4LW4 - chains A and B of the 4 polymer chains in the assembly; structure by X-ray diffraction, 2.01 A resolution.

# Chain A (and B)
Molecule: Cysteine sulfinate desulfinase
From: Escherichia coli
Notes: EC 4.4.1.-; chain B of this document is another copy of the same molecule, construct and numbering; everything in this record applies to it too
UniProtKB: Q46925 (CSDA_ECOLI); residue numbers follow UniProt; this construct covers 1-401
Amino-acid sequence (404 residues; numbered -2 to 401; the number before each row is that of its first residue; numbers below 1 keep their minus sign (Gly-2 is residue -2)):
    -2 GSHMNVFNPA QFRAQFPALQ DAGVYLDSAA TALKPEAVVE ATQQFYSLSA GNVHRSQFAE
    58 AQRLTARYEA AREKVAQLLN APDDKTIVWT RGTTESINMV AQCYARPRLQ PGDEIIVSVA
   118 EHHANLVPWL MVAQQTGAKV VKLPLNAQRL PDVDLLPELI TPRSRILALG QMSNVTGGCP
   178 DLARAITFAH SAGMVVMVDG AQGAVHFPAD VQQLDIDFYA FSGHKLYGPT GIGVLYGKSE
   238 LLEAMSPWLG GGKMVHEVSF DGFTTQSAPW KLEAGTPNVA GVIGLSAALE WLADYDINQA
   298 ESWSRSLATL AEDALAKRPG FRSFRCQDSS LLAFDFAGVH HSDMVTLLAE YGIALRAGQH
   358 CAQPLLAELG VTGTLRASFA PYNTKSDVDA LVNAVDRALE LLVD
Unresolved in the structure: -2 to 2, 49-54, 401 (chain B: -2 to 2, 401)
Construct notes: expression tag (-2 to 0)
UniProt features mapped onto this chain:
  - active site: Cys358 (Cysteine persulfide intermediate)
  - modified residue: Lys222 (N6-(pyridoxal phosphate)lysine)
Glycans and other covalent adducts: pyridoxal phosphate (PLP) linked to Lys222
Ligand contacts: pyridoxal phosphate (PLP): Gly89, Thr90, Thr91, His119, Ala121, Met169, Asn171, Asp196, Ala198, Gln199, Ser219, His221
What the authors report for this chain:
  - catalytic residues: Cys358
  - conformationally variable residues (order/disorder transition): Asn49 to Gln54, Cys358

# How chain A and chain B interact
Contacting residue pairs - 130 pairs, chain A then chain B:
  Pro14(A) with Ser44(B)
  Ala15(A) with Ser44(B), hydrogen bond (backbone-backbone); Leu45(B), hydrophobic; Ser46(B)
  Gln17(A) with Ser53(B)
  Asp18(A) with Leu45(B); Val50(B); His51(B), salt bridge; Arg52(B), hydrogen bond (backbone-backbone); Ser53(B), hydrogen bond (side chain-backbone); Gln54(B), hydrogen bond (side chain-backbone)
  Ala19(A) with Ser46(B); Val50(B)
  Gly20(A) with Arg52(B)
  Tyr22(A) with Ser46(B)
  Leu30(A) with Ser46(B)
  Lys31(A) with Tyr43(B)
  Val36(A) with Gln40(B); Tyr43(B); Ser44(B)
  Glu37(A) with Gln40(B)
  Thr39(A) with Thr39(B)
  Gln40(A) with Val36(B); Gln40(B), hydrogen bond
  Tyr43(A) with Lys31(B); Val36(B); Thr39(B); Pro226(B); Thr227(B), hydrogen bond (side chain-backbone)
  Ser44(A) with Ala15(B); Val36(B)
  Leu45(A) with Ala15(B)
  Ser46(A) with Ala15(B)
  Ala47(A) with Ala15(B), hydrogen bond (backbone-backbone); Leu16(B), hydrophobic; Ala19(B); Gly20(B); Tyr22(B), hydrophobic
  Thr87(A) with Arg88(B)
  Arg88(A) with Arg88(B); Glu92(B), salt bridge; Leu246(B)
  Thr91(A) with Gly247(B); Ala271(B); Gly272(B)
  Glu92(A) with Arg88(B), salt bridge; Leu246(B)
  Asn95(A) with Leu246(B); Gly247(B)
  Arg103(A) with Arg103(B)
  Val114(A) with Phe257(B)
  Ser115(A) with Phe257(B)
  Val116(A) with Phe257(B), hydrophobic
  His120(A) with Gly248(B); Gly249(B); Val252(B); Val255(B)
  Ala121(A) with Gly248(B)
  Leu123(A) with Val255(B), hydrophobic
  Val124(A) with Gly247(B); Gly248(B); Val252(B), hydrophobic
  Pro125(A) with Gly247(B)
  Leu127(A) with Val255(B), hydrophobic; Ser256(B); Phe257(B); Phe260(B), hydrophobic
  Met128(A) with Pro244(B), hydrophobic; Trp245(B); Gly247(B); Met251(B), hydrophobic; Phe260(B), hydrophobic
  Val137(A) with Phe257(B), hydrophobic
  Lys139(A) with Phe257(B)
  His221(A) with Thr273(B), hydrogen bond
  Pro226(A) with Tyr43(B)
  Thr227(A) with Tyr43(B), hydrogen bond (backbone-side chain); Asn275(B), hydrogen bond; Val276(B), hydrogen bond (side chain-backbone); Ala277(B), hydrogen bond (side chain-backbone)
  Gly228(A) with Asn275(B)
  Trp245(A) with Met128(B); Leu246(B), hydrophobic
  Leu246(A) with Glu92(B); Asn95(B); Trp245(B), hydrophobic
  Gly247(A) with Thr91(B); Asn95(B); Val124(B); Pro125(B); Met128(B)
  Gly248(A) with His120(B); Val124(B)
  Gly249(A) with His120(B); Cys358(B)
  Val252(A) with His120(B); Val124(B), hydrophobic
  His253(A) with Gln360(B), hydrogen bond (backbone-side chain)
  Glu254(A) with Gln360(B)
  Val255(A) with His120(B); Leu123(B), hydrophobic; Gln360(B), hydrogen bond (backbone-side chain)
  Ser256(A) with Leu127(B)
  Phe257(A) with Val114(B); Ser115(B); Val116(B), hydrophobic; Leu127(B); Val137(B), hydrophobic; Lys139(B); Pro361(B), hydrophobic
  Phe260(A) with Met128(B), hydrophobic
  Ala271(A) with Arg88(B), hydrogen bond (backbone-side chain); Thr91(B)
  Gly272(A) with Arg88(B); Thr91(B)
  Thr273(A) with Arg88(B), hydrogen bond (backbone-side chain); His221(B), hydrogen bond
  Asn275(A) with Thr227(B), hydrogen bond; Gly228(B)
  Val276(A) with Thr227(B)
  Ala277(A) with Thr227(B), hydrogen bond (backbone-side chain)
  Ala346(A) with Val50(B)
  Gly349(A) with Val50(B)
  Ile350(A) with Val50(B)
  Ala351(A) with Val50(B)
  Cys358(A) with Gly249(B)
  Gln360(A) with His253(B), hydrogen bond (side chain-backbone); Glu254(B); Val255(B), hydrogen bond (side chain-backbone)
  Pro361(A) with Phe257(B), hydrophobic
Also at the interface, not in a pair above, chain A (75 interface residues in all): Phe42, Gly48, Trp86, Gly225, Pro244, Met251, Gly259, Pro274, Gly278, Tyr348
Also at the interface, not in a pair above, chain B (76 interface residues in all): Pro14, Asp18, Val21, Leu30, Phe42, Gly48, Asn49, Phe55, His119, Ala121, Val138, Gly259, Pro274, Gly278, Ala351

# Overview
75 residues of chain A face 76 of chain B across their interface; the contacts include 21 hydrogen bonds and 3
salt bridges. Polar contacts include Asp18(A)-His51(B), Arg88(A)-Glu92(B) and Asp18(A)-Ser53(B). Covalently
linked pyridoxal phosphate: at Lys222(A). From the paper: the catalytic residue Cys358(A); conformational
variability at Asn49(A) and Cys358(A).
Chain A and chain B are both Cysteine sulfinate desulfinase (Escherichia coli); the structure, Structural
changes during cysteine desulfurase CsdA and sulfur-acceptor CsdE interactions provide insight into the
trans-persulfuration, was determined by X-ray diffraction (same publication as 4LW2).
